7CK3 - chain A; structure by X-ray diffraction, 2.90 A resolution.

# Chain A
Molecule: Cellulose synthase A catalytic subunit 3 [UDP-forming]
From: Arabidopsis thaliana
Notes: EC 2.4.1.12
UniProt: Q941L0 (CESA3_ARATH); residue numbers follow UniProt; this construct covers 317-630, 702-811
Sequence (429 residues; numbered 317 to 811; 66 numbers in that range are skipped by the numbering (no residue carries them; nothing is unmodelled there); the number before each row is that of its first residue):
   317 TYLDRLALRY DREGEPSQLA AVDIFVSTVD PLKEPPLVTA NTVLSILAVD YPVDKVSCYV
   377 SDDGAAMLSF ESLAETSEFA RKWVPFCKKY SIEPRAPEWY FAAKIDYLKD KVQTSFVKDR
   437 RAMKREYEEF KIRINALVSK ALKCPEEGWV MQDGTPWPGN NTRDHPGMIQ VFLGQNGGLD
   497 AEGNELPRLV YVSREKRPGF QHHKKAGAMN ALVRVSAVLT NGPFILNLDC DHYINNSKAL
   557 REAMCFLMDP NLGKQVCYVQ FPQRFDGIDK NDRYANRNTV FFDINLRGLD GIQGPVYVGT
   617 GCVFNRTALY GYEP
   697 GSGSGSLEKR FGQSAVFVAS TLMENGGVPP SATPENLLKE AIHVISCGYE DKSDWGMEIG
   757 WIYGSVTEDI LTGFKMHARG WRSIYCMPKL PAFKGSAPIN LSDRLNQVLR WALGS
Unresolved in the structure: 317-333, 576-592, 601-609, 697-703, 786-795
Differences from the reference sequence: linker (697-701)
Curated features (UniProtKB/Swiss-Prot):
  - active site: Asp379, Asp765
  - binding site (UDP-alpha-D-glucose): Ser343, Lys349, Glu350, Asp379, Lys520
  - binding site (Mn(2+)): Lys521, Asp545
  - mutagenesis: Ala522 (A522V: In eli1-2; reduced cellulose synthesis and aberrant deposition of lignin), Gln571 (Q571P: Reduced homodimerization), Cys573 (C573P: Abolished homodimerization), Gly617 (G617E: In cev1; reduced amount of crystalline cellulose in roots)
Disulfide bonds: Cys618-Cys782
From the paper describing this entry:
  - self-association interface (contacts with another copy of this molecule): Gln571, Val572, Cys573, Tyr574
  - catalytic residues: Asp765 (proposed by the authors, not directly observed)
  - mutagenesis - C573P: abolished binding to another copy of this molecule
  - mutagenesis - Q571P: decreased binding to another copy of this molecule

# Summary
Curated annotation (UniProt) lists active-site residues Asp379 and Asp765, 5 UDP-alpha-D-glucose-binding
residues, Mn2+-binding residues Lys521 and Asp545 and 4 mutagenesis sites. The paper reports the catalytic
residue Asp765; C573P abolishes binding to another copy of this molecule.
Chain A is Cellulose synthase A catalytic subunit 3 [UDP-forming] (Arabidopsis thaliana); the structure,
Crystal structure of Arabidopsis CESA3 catalytic domain, was determined by X-ray diffraction together with
7CK1 and 7CK2 from the same study.
